5KNB - chains A and E of the 8 polymer chains in the assembly; structure by X-ray diffraction, 3.25 A resolution.

Chain A:
Protein: V-type sodium ATPase catalytic subunit A
From: Enterococcus hirae ATCC 9790
Notes: EC 3.6.3.15
UniProtKB: Q08636 (NTPA_ENTHA); residue numbers follow UniProt; this construct covers 1-593
Amino-acid sequence (600 residues; numbered -6 to 593; the number before each row is that of its first residue; numbers below 1 keep their minus sign (Gly-6 is residue -6)):
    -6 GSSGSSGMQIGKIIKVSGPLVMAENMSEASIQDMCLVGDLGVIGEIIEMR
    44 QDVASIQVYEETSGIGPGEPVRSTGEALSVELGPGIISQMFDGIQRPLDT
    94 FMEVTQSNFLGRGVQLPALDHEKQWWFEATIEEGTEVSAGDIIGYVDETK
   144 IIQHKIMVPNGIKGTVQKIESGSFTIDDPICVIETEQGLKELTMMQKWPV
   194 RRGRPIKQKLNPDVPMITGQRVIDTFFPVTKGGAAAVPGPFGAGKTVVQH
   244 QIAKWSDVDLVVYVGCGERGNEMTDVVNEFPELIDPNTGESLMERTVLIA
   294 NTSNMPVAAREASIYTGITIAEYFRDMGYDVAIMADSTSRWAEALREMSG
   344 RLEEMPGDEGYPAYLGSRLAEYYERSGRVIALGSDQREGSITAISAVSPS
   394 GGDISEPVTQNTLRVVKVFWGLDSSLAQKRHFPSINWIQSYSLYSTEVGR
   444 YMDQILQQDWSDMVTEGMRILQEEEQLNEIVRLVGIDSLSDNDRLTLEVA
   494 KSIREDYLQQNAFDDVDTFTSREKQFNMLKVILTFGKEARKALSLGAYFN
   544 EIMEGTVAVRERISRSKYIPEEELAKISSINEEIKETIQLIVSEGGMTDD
Unresolved in the structure: -6 to 0, 588-593
Sequence notes: expression tag (-6 to 0)
UniProt features mapped onto this chain:
  - binding site (ATP): Gly232 to Thr239
What the authors report for this chain:
  - binding site for the ligand ADP: Lys238, Arg262
  - conformationally variable residues: Arg262

Chain E:
Protein: V-type sodium ATPase subunit B
From: Enterococcus hirae ATCC 9790
UniProtKB: Q08637 (NTPB_ENTHA); residue numbers follow UniProt; this construct covers 1-458
Amino-acid sequence (465 residues; each row starts with the number of its first residue; numbers below 1 keep their minus sign (Gly-6 is residue -6)):
    -6 GSSGSSGMIKEYRTIKEVVGPLMAVEKVSGVKYEELIEVRMQNGEIRRGQ
    44 VLEVQEDKAMVQIFEGTSGINLKNSSVRFLGHPLQLGVSEDMIGRVFDGL
    94 GRPKDNGPEILPEKYLDINGEVINPIARDYPDEFIQTGISAIDHLNTLVR
   144 GQKLPVFSGSGLPHKELAAQIARQATVLDSSDDFAVVFAAIGITFEEAEF
   194 FMEDFRQTGAIDRSVMFMNLANDPAIERIATPRMALTAAEYLAYEKGMHV
   244 LVIMTDMTNYAEALREISAARREVPGRRGYPGYLYTNLATLFERAGRIRG
   294 LKGSVTQIPILTMPEDDKTHPIPDLTGYITEGQIILTRELYKSGIQPPID
   344 VLPSLSRLKDKGTGAGKTREDHAATMNQLFAAYAQGKQAKELAVVLGESA
   394 LSDIDKIYAKFAERFENEYVNQGFYTNRTITETLDLGWELLAMLPRTELK
   444 RIKDDLLDKYLPEGK
Unresolved in the structure: -6 to 1, 456-458
Sequence notes: expression tag (-6 to 0)
What the authors report for this chain:
  - binding site for the ligand ADP: Arg350

Interface between chain A and chain E:
Residue-residue contacts - 44 pairs, chain A then chain E:
  Ser20(A) - Asn64(E)  hydrogen bond (backbone-side chain)
  Glu21(A) - Asn64(E)
  Ala22(A) - Asn64(E)  hydrogen bond (backbone-side chain)
  Ser23(A) - Ile63(E)
  Ser23(A) - Asn64(E)
  Ile24(A) - Val11(E)  hydrophobic
  Ile24(A) - Thr60(E)
  Ile24(A) - Gly62(E)  hydrogen bond (backbone-backbone)
  Ile24(A) - Ile63(E)  hydrogen bond (backbone-backbone)
  Gln25(A) - Ser61(E)
  Glu41(A) - Val11(E)
  Glu41(A) - Val12(E)
  Met42(A) - Glu10(E)
  Met42(A) - Val11(E)  hydrogen bond (backbone-backbone)
  Met42(A) - Leu65(E)
  Arg43(A) - Lys9(E)
  Arg43(A) - Glu10(E)  salt bridge
  Arg43(A) - Val12(E)
  Gln44(A) - Lys9(E)  hydrogen bond (backbone-backbone)
  Lys202(A) - Phe188(E)
  Leu203(A) - Phe188(E)
  Asn204(A) - Glu192(E)
  Pro205(A) - Glu189(E)
  Glu346(A) - Arg265(E)  hydrogen bond (backbone-side chain)
  Met348(A) - Ala262(E)
  Met348(A) - Arg265(E)
  Met348(A) - Glu266(E)
  Met348(A) - Pro268(E)
  Asp351(A) - Arg258(E)  salt bridge
  Ala356(A) - Glu259(E)
  Ala356(A) - Ala262(E)  hydrophobic
  Tyr357(A) - Glu259(E)
  Ser360(A) - Arg221(E)  hydrogen bond
  Ser360(A) - Glu259(E)  hydrogen bond
  Ala363(A) - Ala214(E)  hydrophobic
  Glu367(A) - Thr187(E)
  Glu367(A) - Phe188(E)  hydrogen bond (side chain-backbone)
  Glu367(A) - Asn215(E)
  Ser398(A) - Glu308(E)
  Arg407(A) - Thr187(E)
  Arg407(A) - Asn252(E)
  Val408(A) - Thr187(E)
  Lys410(A) - Glu189(E)  salt bridge
  Tyr437(A) - Glu189(E)  hydrogen bond
Interface residues without a listed pair, chain A (32 interface residues in all): Ile40, Glu347, Gly350, Glu364, Gln469
Interface residues without a listed pair, chain E (32 interface residues in all): Gly13, Gln35, Lys66, Asn67, Glu255, Val267, Lys335

Overview:
Chain A and chain E each contribute 32 residues to their interface, with 11 hydrogen bonds and 3 salt bridges.
Among the polar pairs are Arg43(A)-Glu10(E), Asp351(A)-Arg258(E) and Lys410(A)-Glu189(E). The paper reports a
binding site for the ligand ADP at Lys238(A), Arg262(A) and Arg350(E); conformational variability at
Arg262(A).
Chain A is V-type sodium ATPase catalytic subunit A and chain E is V-type sodium ATPase subunit B, both from
Enterococcus hirae ATCC 9790; the structure, Crystal structure of the 2 ADP-bound V1 complex, was determined
by X-ray diffraction (same publication as 5KNC and 5KND).
